Entry 7B6D (electron microscopy, 4.27 A resolution (low resolution: residue-level contacts below are approximate; hydrogen-bond / salt-bridge calls are withheld)); this record covers chains D and G of the 8 polymer chains in the assembly.

# Chain D
Name: Trafficking protein particle complex subunit
Organism: Drosophila melanogaster
Reference sequence: Q9VLI9 (Q9VLI9_DROME); numbering as in UniProt (aligned over 1-219)
Chain sequence (219 residues; each row starts with the number of its first residue):
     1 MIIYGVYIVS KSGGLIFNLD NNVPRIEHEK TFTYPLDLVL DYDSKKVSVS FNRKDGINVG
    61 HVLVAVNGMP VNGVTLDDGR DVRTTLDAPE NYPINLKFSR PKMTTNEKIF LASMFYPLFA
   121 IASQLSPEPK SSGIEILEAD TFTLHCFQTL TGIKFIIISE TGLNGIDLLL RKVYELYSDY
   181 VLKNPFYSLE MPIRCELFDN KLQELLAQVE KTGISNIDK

# Chain G
Name: Trafficking protein particle complex subunit
Organism: Drosophila melanogaster
Reference sequence: Q9VSY8 (Q9VSY8_DROME); residues 1-178 here = UniProt positions 1-178
Chain sequence (200 residues; each row starts with the number of its first residue):
     1 MSRQASRLDA KKVNSEFLTL TYGALVTQML RDFENAEDVN KQLERIGYNM GMRLIEDFLA
    61 RTSAPRCLEM RETADRIQQA FRIYLNIQPT ISNWSPASDE FSLVFDSNPL TEFVELPPDL
   121 TNLRYSAILS GCIRGALEMV QLEVQCWFVQ DQLKGDNVTE LRVKFVRRLE EVIPAGEDLE
   181 VLFQGPVASW SHPQFEKGAV
Unresolved in the structure: 1-9, 179-200
Sequence notes: expression tag (179-200)

# How chain D and chain G interact
Contacting residue pairs (30):
  Q124(D) with I173(G)
  K130(D) with V172(G)
  S131(D) with V172(G); I173(G); P174(G)
  S132(D) with I173(G); P174(G)
  G133(D) with I173(G); P174(G)
  T149(D) with E56(G)
  L150(D) with A64(G); R66(G)
  T151(D) with M139(G); V140(G); Q141(G)
  G152(D) with M139(G)
  R171(D) with L59(G); A60(G); R61(G)
  Y174(D) with I55(G); E56(G); L59(G); A60(G)
  E175(D) with A60(G)
  Y177(D) with E56(G)
  S178(D) with E56(G)
  V181(D) with R53(G)
  P185(D) with R53(G)
  L189(D) with M52(G); R53(G)
Other interface residues (no listed pair), chain D (20 interface residues in all): K11, A120, I153
Other interface residues (no listed pair), chain G (20 interface residues in all): D57, S63, P65, A175, D178

# Overview
Chain D and chain G each contribute 20 residues to their interface.
Chain D is Trafficking protein particle complex subunit and chain G is Trafficking protein particle complex
subunit, both from Drosophila melanogaster; the structure, Drosophila melanogaster TRAPPCore (C1, C2, C2L,
C3a/b, C4, C5, C6 subunits), was determined by electron microscopy (same publication as 7B6E, 7B6H, 7B6R and
7B70).
